5DW2 - chain A; structure by X-ray diffraction, 1.12 A resolution.

# Chain A
Protein: Bromodomain-containing protein 4
Source organism: Homo sapiens
Reference sequence: O60885 (BRD4_HUMAN); residue numbers follow UniProt; this construct covers 44-170
Amino-acid sequence (129 residues; numbered 42 to 170; the number before each row is that of its first residue):
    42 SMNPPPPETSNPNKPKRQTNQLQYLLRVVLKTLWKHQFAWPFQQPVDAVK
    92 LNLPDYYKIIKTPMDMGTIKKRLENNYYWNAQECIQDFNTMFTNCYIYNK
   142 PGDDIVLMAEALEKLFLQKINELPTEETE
Disordered / not traced: 169-170
Construct notes: expression tag (42-43)
Ligand contacts: 5GD (2-{3,5-dimethyl-4-[2-(pyrrolidin-1-yl)ethoxy]phenyl}-5,7-dimethoxyquinazolin-4(3H)-one): W81, P82, F83, V87, L92, L94, Y97, Y139, N140, K141, D144, I146
Curated features (UniProtKB/Swiss-Prot):
  - site: N140 (Acetylated histone binding)
  - cross-link: K99 (Glycyl lysine isopeptide (Lys-Gly) (interchain with G-Cter in SUMO2))
  - natural variant: D145 (D145G: Found in a patient with a neurodevelopmental syndrome; uncertain significance)
  - mutagenesis: N140 (N140A: Abolishes binding to acetylated histones)

# In short
Bound to chain A: compound 5GD. From UniProt: one mutagenesis site.
Chain A is Bromodomain-containing protein 4 (Homo sapiens); the structure, X-ray crystal structure of human
BRD4(BD1) in complex with RVX297 to 1.12 A resolution, was determined by X-ray diffraction, deposited together
with 5DW1.
